PDB entry 1LLI | X-ray diffraction, 2.10 A resolution | chains D and A of the 4 polymer chains in the assembly

# Chain D
Molecule: 20-nt DNA strand
Sequence (20 nucleotides; numbered 1 to 20; the number before each row is that of its first residue):
     1 AATACCACTGGCGGTGATAT

# Chain A
Molecule: Protein (lambda repressor)
From: Enterobacteria phage lambda
Reference sequence: P03034 (RPC1_LAMBD); numbering as in UniProt (aligned over 1-92)
Amino-acid sequence (92 residues; row label = number of the first residue in the row):
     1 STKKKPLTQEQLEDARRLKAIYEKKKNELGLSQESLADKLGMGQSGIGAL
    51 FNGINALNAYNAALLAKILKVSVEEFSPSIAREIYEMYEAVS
Not modelled in the structure: 1-3
Construct notes: conflict Leu36 (Val in P03034), Leu40 (Met in P03034), Ile47 (Val in P03034)

# Chain D / chain A interface
Pairs across the interface (10):
  DT3(D) - Tyr22(A)  hydrogen bond to the phosphate
  DT3(D) - Lys26(A)  phosphate contact
  DT3(D) - Ser32(A)  phosphate contact
  DT3(D) - Gln33(A)  hydrogen bond to the phosphate
  DT3(D) - Gln44(A)  base contact
  DA4(D) - Lys19(A)  salt bridge to the phosphate
  DA4(D) - Gln33(A)  hydrogen bond to the phosphate
  DA4(D) - Gln44(A)  hydrogen bond to the base
  DA4(D) - Asn52(A)  hydrogen bond to the phosphate
  DC5(D) - Ser45(A)  base contact
Also at the interface, not in a pair above, chain D (4 interface residues in all): DC8
Also at the interface, not in a pair above, chain A (9 interface residues in all): Lys4

# Summary
4 residues of chain D and 9 residues of chain A are in contact; the contacts include 5 hydrogen bonds and 1
salt bridge. Polar pairs include DA4(D)-Gln44(A), DT3(D)-Tyr22(A) and DT3(D)-Gln33(A).
Here chain D is a 20-nt DNA strand and chain A is Protein (lambda repressor) (Enterobacteria phage lambda).
Entry 1LLI (The crystal structure of a mutant protein with altered but improved hydrophobic core packing) was
determined by X-ray diffraction.
